PDB entry 3WTU | X-ray diffraction, 2.70 A resolution | chains C and E of the 5 polymer chains in the assembly

== Chain C ==
Molecule: Protein C-ets-1
From: Homo sapiens
UniProtKB: P14921 (ETS1_HUMAN); residue numbers follow UniProt; this construct covers 276-441
Sequence (166 residues; each row starts with the number of its first residue):
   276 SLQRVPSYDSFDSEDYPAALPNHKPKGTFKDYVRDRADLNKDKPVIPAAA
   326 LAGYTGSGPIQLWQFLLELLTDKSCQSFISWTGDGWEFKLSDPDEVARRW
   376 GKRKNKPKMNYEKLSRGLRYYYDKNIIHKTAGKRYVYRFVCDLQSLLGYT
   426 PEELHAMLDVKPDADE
Unresolved in the structure: 276-318, 437-441
UniProt features mapped onto this chain:
  - DNA-binding region: Ile335 to Val415 (ETS)
  - region: Phe304 to Ala312 (Helix HI-1), Ala323 to Thr330 (Helix HI-2), Leu418 to Leu422 (Helix H4), Pro426 to Met432 (Helix H5)
  - modified residue: Ser282 (Phosphoserine), Ser285 (Phosphoserine), Lys305 (N6-acetyllysine)
Reported in the primary citation:
  - mutagenesis - G333P, P334G: abolished binding to phosphorylated Ets1 with Runx1
  - mutagenesis - G333P, P334G: decreased signaling in response to phosphorylated Ets1 and Runx1
  - post-translational modification sites: Ser282, Ser285 (citing earlier work)
  - mutagenesis - G333P, P334G: abolished binding to Runt-related transcription factor 1
  - mutagenesis - G333P, P334G: decreased signaling with Runt-related transcription factor 1
  - mutagenesis - G333P, P334G: unchanged binding to Pax5

== Chain E ==
Molecule: 15-nt DNA strand
Sequence (15 nucleotides; row label = number of the first residue in the row):
     1 AGAGGATGTGGCTTC

== Interface between chain C and chain E ==
Contacting residue pairs - 19 pairs, chain C then chain E:
  Gly333(C) with DG11(E), phosphate contact; DC12(E), hydrogen bond to the phosphate
  Pro334(C) with DG11(E), sugar contact
  Tyr386(C) with DG2(E), phosphate contact
  Arg391(C) with DG4(E), hydrogen bond to the base; DG5(E), hydrogen bond to the base
  Arg394(C) with DA3(E), hydrogen bond to the base; DG4(E), hydrogen bond to the base
  Tyr395(C) with DA6(E), hydrogen bond to the base; DT7(E), base contact
  Tyr397(C) with DA3(E), hydrogen bond to the phosphate; DG4(E), phosphate contact
  Lys404(C) with DG2(E), salt bridge to the phosphate; DA3(E), phosphate contact
  Lys408(C) with DG2(E), phosphate contact
  Arg409(C) with DA1(E), phosphate contact; DG2(E), phosphate contact
  Tyr410(C) with DA1(E), phosphate contact; DG2(E), hydrogen bond to the phosphate
Also at the interface, not in a pair above, chain C (13 interface residues in all): Ser332, Tyr412
Also at the interface, not in a pair above, chain E (10 interface residues in all): DT13

== Summary ==
13 residues of chain C face 10 of chain E across their interface, with 8 hydrogen bonds and 1 salt bridge.
Polar contacts include Arg391(C)-DG4(E), Arg391(C)-DG5(E) and Arg394(C)-DA3(E). From UniProt: a DNA-binding
region on chain C. From the paper: G333P and P334G of chain C abolish binding to phosphorylated Ets1 with
Runx1; modification sites Ser282(C) and Ser285(C).
Here chain C is Protein C-ets-1 (Homo sapiens) and chain E is a 15-nt DNA strand. Entry 3WTU (Crystal
structure of the complex comprised of ETS1 (V170A), RUNX1, CBFBETA, and the tcralpha gene enhancer ...) was
determined by X-ray diffraction together with 3WTS, 3WTT, 3WTV, 3WTW, 3WTX and 3WU1 from the same study.
